PDB entry 8JIL | electron microscopy, 3.50 A resolution | chains D and A of the 5 polymer chains in the assembly

[Chain D]
Name: Guanine nucleotide-binding protein G(i) subunit alpha-1
From: Homo sapiens
UniProt: P63096 (GNAI1_HUMAN); residues 1-354 here = UniProt positions 1-354
Chain sequence (354 residues; row label = number of the first residue in the row):
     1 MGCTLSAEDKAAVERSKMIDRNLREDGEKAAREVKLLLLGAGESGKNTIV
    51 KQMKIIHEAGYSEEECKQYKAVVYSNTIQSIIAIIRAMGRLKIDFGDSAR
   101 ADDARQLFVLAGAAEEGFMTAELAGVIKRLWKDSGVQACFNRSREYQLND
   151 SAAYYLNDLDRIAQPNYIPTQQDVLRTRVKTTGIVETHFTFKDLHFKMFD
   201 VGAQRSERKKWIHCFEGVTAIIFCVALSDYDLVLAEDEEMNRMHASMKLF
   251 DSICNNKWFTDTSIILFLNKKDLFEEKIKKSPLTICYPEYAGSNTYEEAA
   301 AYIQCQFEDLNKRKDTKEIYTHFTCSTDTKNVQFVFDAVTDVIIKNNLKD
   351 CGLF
Not modelled in the structure: 1, 54-182
Construct notes: engineered mutation Asn47 (Ser in P63096), Ala203 (Gly in P63096), Ala245 (Glu in P63096), Ser326 (Ala in P63096)
UniProt features mapped onto this chain:
  - region: Lys35 to Lys46, Thr48 (G1 motif), Asp173 to Thr181 (G2 motif), Phe196 to Gly202, Gln204, Arg205 (G3 motif), Ile265 to Asp272 (G4 motif), Thr324, Cys325, Thr327 to Thr329 (G5 motif)
  - binding site (GTP): Glu43 to Lys46, Thr48, Ser151, Leu175 to Thr181, Asp200 to Gly202, Gln204, Asn269 to Asp272
  - binding site (Mg(2+)): Thr181
  - modified residue: Arg178 (ADP-ribosylarginine), Gln204 (Deamidated glutamine), Cys351 (ADP-ribosylcysteine)
  - lipidation: Gly2 (N-myristoyl glycine), Cys3 (S-palmitoyl cysteine)
  - natural variant: Gly40 (G40C: In NEDHISB; G40R: In NEDHISB), Gly45 (G45D: In NEDHISB), Thr48 (T48I: In NEDHISB; T48K: In NEDHISB), Gln52 (Q52P: In NEDHISB), Ser75 (deletion: In NEDHISB; uncertain significance), Gln172 (deletion: In NEDHISB), Asp173 (D173V: In NEDHISB), Glu186 to Phe189 (deletion: In NEDHISB; uncertain significance), Cys224 (C224Y: In NEDHISB), Lys270 (K270N: In NEDHISB; K270R: In NEDHISB), Asp272 (D272G: In NEDHISB), Val332 (V332E: In NEDHISB; uncertain significance)
  - mutagenesis: Gly42 (G42R: Abolishes switch to an activated conformation and dissociation from beta and gamma subunits upon GTP binding. Abolishes interaction with RGS family members), Glu116 (E116L: Enhances interaction (inactive GDP-bound) with RGS14), Gln147 (Q147L: Enhances interaction (inactive GDP-bound) with RGS14)

[Chain A]
Name: Hydroxycarboxylic acid receptor 2
From: Homo sapiens
UniProt: Q8TDS4 (HCAR2_HUMAN); residues 1-363 here = UniProt positions 1-363
Chain sequence (397 residues; numbered -33 to 363; the number before each row is that of its first residue; numbers below 1 keep their minus sign (Met-33 is residue -33)):
   -33 MKTIIALSYIFCLVFADYKDDDDAHHHHHHHHHHMNRHHLQDHFLEIDKK
    17 NCCVFRDDFIVKVLPPVLGLEFIFGLLGNGLALWIFCFHLKSWKSSRIFL
    67 FNLAVADFLLIICLPFLMDNYVRRWDWKFGDIPCRLMLFMLAMNRQGSII
   117 FLTVVAVDRYFRVVHPHHALNKISNRTAAIISCLLWGITIGLTVHLLKKK
   167 MPIQNGGANLCSSFSICHTFQWHEAMFLLEFFLPLGIILFCSARIIWSLR
   217 QRQMDRHAKIKRAITFIMVVAIVFVICFLPSVVVRIRIFWLLHTSGTQNC
   267 EVYRSVDLAFFITLSFTYMNSMLDPVVYYFSSPSFPNFFSTLINRCLQRK
   317 MTGEPDNNRSTSVELTGDPNKTRGAPEALMANSGEPWSPSYLGPTSP
Not modelled in the structure: -33 to 9, 298-363
Construct notes: initiating methionine (-33); expression tag (-32 to 0)
UniProt features mapped onto this chain:
  - modified residue: Ser328 (Phosphoserine)
Cystine bridges: Cys18-Cys183, Cys19-Cys266, Cys100-Cys177
Ligand contacts: nicotinic acid (NIO): Leu83, Tyr87, Leu107, Arg111, Ser178, Ser179, Phe180, Phe277, Leu280, Tyr284

[Chain D / chain A interface]
Contacting residue pairs - 24 pairs, chain D then chain A:
  Ala31(D) with Lys138(A)
  Asp315(D) with His223(A)
  Thr340(D) with Arg218(A)
  Asp341(D) with Arg218(A), salt bridge; Met220(A)
  Ile343(D) with His133(A)
  Ile344(D) with Pro132(A), hydrophobic; Arg218(A); Met220(A), hydrophobic
  Lys345(D) with Met220(A)
  Asn347(D) with Arg128(A), hydrogen bond (backbone-side chain); Pro132(A); His133(A); Asn137(A)
  Leu348(D) with Val129(A), hydrophobic; Leu215(A), hydrophobic
  Asp350(D) with Lys60(A), salt bridge; Arg128(A), salt bridge
  Cys351(D) with Ser62(A); Arg128(A)
  Leu353(D) with Ala229(A); Ile233(A), hydrophobic
  Phe354(D) with Lys225(A); Ile226(A), hydrophobic
Also at the interface, not in a pair above, chain D (15 interface residues in all): Leu194, Asp337
Also at the interface, not in a pair above, chain A (19 interface residues in all): Arg63, Asp124, Arg125

[Overview]
15 residues of chain D and 19 residues of chain A are in contact; the contacts include 1 hydrogen bond and 3
salt bridges. Polar contacts include Asp341(D)-Arg218(A), Asp350(D)-Lys60(A) and Asp350(D)-Arg128(A). Bound to
chain A: nicotinic acid.
Chain D is Guanine nucleotide-binding protein G(i) subunit alpha-1 and chain A is Hydroxycarboxylic acid
receptor 2, both from Homo sapiens; the structure, Cryo-EM structure of niacin bound ketone body receptor
HCAR2-Gi signaling complex, was determined by electron microscopy, deposited together with 8JHY, 8JII and
8JIM.
